Entry 7VF9 (electron microscopy, 4.04 A resolution (low resolution: residue-level contacts below are approximate; hydrogen-bond / salt-bridge calls are withheld)); this record covers chains A and B of the 6 polymer chains in the assembly.

# Chain A (and B)
Name: DNA-directed RNA polymerase subunit alpha
From: Pseudomonas aeruginosa PAO1
Notes: EC 2.7.7.6; chain B of this document is another copy of the same molecule, construct and numbering; everything in this record applies to it too
UniProt: O52760 (RPOA_PSEAE); residues 1-333 here = UniProt positions 1-333
Chain sequence (345 residues; each row starts with the number of its first residue; numbers below 1 keep their minus sign (Met-11 is residue -11)):
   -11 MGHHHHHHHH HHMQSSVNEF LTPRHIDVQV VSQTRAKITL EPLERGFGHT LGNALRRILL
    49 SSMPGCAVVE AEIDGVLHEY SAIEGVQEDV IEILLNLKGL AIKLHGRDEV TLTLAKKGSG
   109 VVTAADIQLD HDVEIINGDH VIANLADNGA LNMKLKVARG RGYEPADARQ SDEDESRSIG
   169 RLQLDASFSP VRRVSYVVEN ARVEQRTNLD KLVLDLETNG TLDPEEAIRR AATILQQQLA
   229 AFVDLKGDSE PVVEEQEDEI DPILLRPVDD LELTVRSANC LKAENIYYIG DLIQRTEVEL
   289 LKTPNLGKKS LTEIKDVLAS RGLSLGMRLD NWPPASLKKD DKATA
Unresolved in the structure: -11 to 7, 158-165, 231-333 (chain B: -11 to 5, 106-108, 135-138, 158-168, 233-333)
Differences from the reference sequence: initiating methionine (-11); expression tag (-10 to 0)

# Chain A / chain B interface
Pairs across the interface - 45 pairs, chain A then chain B:
  Phe8(A) with Arg149(B)
  Leu9(A) with Gln226(B)
  Thr10(A) with Gln225(B); Gln226(B)
  Pro11(A) with Gln226(B); Phe230(B)
  Arg12(A) with Ala229(B)
  Leu31(A) with Gln226(B)
  Gly34(A) with Ser50(B)
  Phe35(A) with Ile46(B); Ser50(B); Ile222(B); Gln226(B)
  Thr38(A) with Ala42(B); Arg45(B)
  Leu39(A) with Leu227(B)
  Asn41(A) with Asn41(B)
  Arg45(A) with Thr38(B)
  Ile46(A) with Phe35(B)
  Ser50(A) with Phe8(B); Phe35(B)
  Arg149(A) with Asn6(B); Phe8(B); Glu32(B)
  Arg217(A) with Phe230(B); Val231(B)
  Ala220(A) with Val231(B)
  Thr221(A) with Asp232(B)
  Ile222(A) with Phe8(B); Phe35(B)
  Leu223(A) with Gln224(B)
  Gln224(A) with Gln224(B)
  Gln226(A) with Phe8(B); Thr10(B); Leu31(B)
  Leu227(A) with Leu39(B); Ala220(B); Leu223(B); Gln224(B)
  Ala229(A) with Pro11(B); Arg12(B)
  Phe230(A) with Ile14(B); Ile26(B); Ile216(B); Arg217(B)
Also at the interface, not in a pair above, chain A (33 interface residues in all): Glu32, His37, Ala42, Leu43, Ser49, Arg218, Gln225, Ala228
Also at the interface, not in a pair above, chain B (37 interface residues in all): Leu9, Gly34, His37, Leu43, Ser49, Leu202

# In short
33 residues of chain A face 37 of chain B across their interface.
Both chains are DNA-directed RNA polymerase subunit alpha (Pseudomonas aeruginosa PAO1). Entry 7VF9 (Cryo-EM
structure of Pseudomonas aeruginosa RNAP sigmaS holoenzyme complexes) was determined by electron microscopy
(same publication as 7F0R, 7XL3 and 7XL4).
